1B96 - chains D and B of the 4 polymer chains in the assembly; structure by X-ray diffraction, 2.30 A resolution.

== Chain D ==
Molecule: 11-nt DNA strand
Sequence (11 nucleotides; numbered 1 to 11; the number before each row is that of its first residue):
     1 AAAGATATCTT

== Chain B ==
Protein: Restriction endonuclease ecorv
Source organism: Escherichia coli
Notes: EC 3.1.21.4
UniProtKB: P04390 (T2E5_ECOLI); residues 2-245 here correspond to UniProt positions 1-244 (UniProt number = residue number - 1)
Amino-acid sequence (244 residues; numbered 2 to 245; the number before each row is that of its first residue):
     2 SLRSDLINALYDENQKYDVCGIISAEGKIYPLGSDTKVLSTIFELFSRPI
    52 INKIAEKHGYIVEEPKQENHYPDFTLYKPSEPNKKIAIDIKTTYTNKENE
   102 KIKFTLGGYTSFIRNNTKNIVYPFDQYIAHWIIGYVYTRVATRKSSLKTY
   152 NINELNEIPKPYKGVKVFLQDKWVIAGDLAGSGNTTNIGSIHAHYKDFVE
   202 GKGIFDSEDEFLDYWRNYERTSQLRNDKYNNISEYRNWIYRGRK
Sequence notes: engineered mutation Glu69 (Gln68 in P04390)

== Chain D / chain B interface ==
Pairs across the interface (32):
  DA5(D) with Asn70(B), hydrogen bond to the base; Thr111(B), hydrogen bond to the phosphate; Ser112(B), phosphate contact; Lys119(B), salt bridge to the phosphate; Asn120(B), sugar contact
  DT6(D) with Asn70(B), sugar contact; Gly109(B), phosphate contact; Ser112(B), hydrogen bond to the phosphate; Phe113(B), phosphate contact; Thr186(B), base contact
  DA7(D) with Asp90(B), phosphate contact; Lys92(B), salt bridge to the phosphate; Gly108(B), phosphate contact; Thr186(B), base contact
  DT8(D) with Thr37(B), phosphate contact; Ser41(B), phosphate contact; Lys92(B), phosphate contact; Thr93(B), hydrogen bond to the phosphate; Thr106(B), phosphate contact; Ser183(B), base contact; Thr186(B), hydrogen bond to the base; Asn188(B), base contact
  DC9(D) with Thr37(B), hydrogen bond to the phosphate; Thr93(B), phosphate contact; Thr94(B), hydrogen bond to the phosphate; Tyr95(B), phosphate contact; Arg140(B), phosphate contact; Gly182(B), hydrogen bond to the base; Ser183(B), base contact
  DT10(D) with Tyr95(B), hydrogen bond to the phosphate; Lys104(B), base contact; Arg140(B), salt bridge to the phosphate
Interface residues without a listed pair, chain D (7 interface residues in all): DG4
Interface residues without a listed pair, chain B (25 interface residues in all): His71, Ile91, Thr187

== Summary ==
The interface between chain D and chain B involves 7 residues on one side and 25 on the other, with 9 hydrogen
bonds and 3 salt bridges. Among the polar pairs are DA5(D)-Asn70(B), DT8(D)-Thr186(B) and DC9(D)-Gly182(B).
Here chain D is an 11-nt DNA strand and chain B is Restriction endonuclease ecorv (Escherichia coli). Entry
1B96 (Analysis of a mutational hot-spot in the ecorv restriction endonuclease: A catalytic role for a main
...) was determined by X-ray diffraction together with 1B94, 1B95 and 1B97 from the same study.
